8TMO - chains A and B of the 7 polymer chains in the assembly; structure by electron microscopy, 3.10 A resolution.

[Chain A (and B)]
Name: Cobalt/magnesium transport protein CorA
From: Thermotoga maritima
Notes: chain B of this document is another copy of the same molecule, construct and numbering; everything in this record applies to it too
UniProt: Q9WZ31 (CORA_THEMA); numbering as in UniProt (aligned over 1-351)
Amino-acid sequence (373 residues; row label = number of the first residue in the row; numbers below 1 keep their minus sign (Met-21 is residue -21)):
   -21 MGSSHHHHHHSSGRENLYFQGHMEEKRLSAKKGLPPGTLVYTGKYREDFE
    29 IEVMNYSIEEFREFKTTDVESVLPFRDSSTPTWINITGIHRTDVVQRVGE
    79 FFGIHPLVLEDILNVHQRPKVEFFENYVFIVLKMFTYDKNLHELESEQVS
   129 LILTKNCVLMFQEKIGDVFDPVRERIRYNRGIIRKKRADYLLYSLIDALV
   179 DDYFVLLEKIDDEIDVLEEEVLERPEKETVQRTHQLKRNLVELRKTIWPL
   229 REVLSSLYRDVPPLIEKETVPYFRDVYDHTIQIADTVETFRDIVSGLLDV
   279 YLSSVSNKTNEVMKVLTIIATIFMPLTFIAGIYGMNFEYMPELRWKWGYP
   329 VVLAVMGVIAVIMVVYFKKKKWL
Not modelled in the structure: -21 to 16 (chain B: -21 to 0, 351)
Differences from the reference sequence: initiating methionine (-21); expression tag (-20 to 0)

[How chain A and chain B interact]
Pairs across the interface (62; chain A residue first):
  Asp179(A) - Lys10(B)  salt bridge
  Phe182(A) - Lys10(B)
  Arg237(A) - Glu2(B)  salt bridge
  Arg252(A) - Glu3(B)  salt bridge
  Arg252(A) - Arg5(B)
  Asp253(A) - Arg5(B)  salt bridge
  Asp253(A) - Ala8(B)
  Asp256(A) - Arg5(B)  salt bridge
  Asp256(A) - Ser7(B)
  Asp256(A) - Ala8(B)
  His257(A) - Ala8(B)
  His257(A) - Lys9(B)
  His257(A) - Lys10(B)
  Gln260(A) - Lys9(B)
  Gln260(A) - Lys10(B)  hydrogen bond (side chain-backbone)
  Asp277(A) - His212(B)  salt bridge
  Val278(A) - Gln209(B)  hydrogen bond (backbone-side chain)
  Ser281(A) - Val208(B)
  Ser281(A) - Gln209(B)  hydrogen bond
  Ser282(A) - Lys205(B)
  Ser284(A) - Leu280(B)
  Ser284(A) - Val283(B)
  Asn285(A) - Lys205(B)
  Asn285(A) - Tyr279(B)  hydrogen bond
  Asn288(A) - Lys286(B)
  Asn288(A) - Thr287(B)  hydrogen bond (side chain-backbone)
  Met291(A) - Val290(B)  hydrophobic
  Met291(A) - Met291(B)  hydrophobic
  Leu294(A) - Leu294(B)  hydrophobic
  Thr295(A) - Val290(B)
  Thr295(A) - Val293(B)
  Thr295(A) - Leu294(B)
  Ala298(A) - Leu294(B)  hydrophobic
  Thr299(A) - Ile297(B)
  Met302(A) - Ala298(B)  hydrophobic
  Met302(A) - Met302(B)  hydrophobic
  Pro303(A) - Phe301(B)  hydrophobic
  Phe306(A) - Leu304(B)  hydrophobic
  Phe306(A) - Thr305(B)
  Phe306(A) - Met334(B)  hydrophobic
  Gly309(A) - Ala308(B)
  Ile310(A) - Tyr327(B)  hydrophobic
  Ile310(A) - Met334(B)  hydrophobic
  Tyr311(A) - Tyr327(B)
  Met313(A) - Tyr311(B)  hydrophobic
  Met313(A) - Val330(B)  hydrophobic
  Asn314(A) - Tyr311(B)
  Asn314(A) - Met313(B)  hydrogen bond (side chain-backbone)
  Asn314(A) - Glu320(B)
  Phe315(A) - Tyr311(B)  hydrophobic
  Phe315(A) - Glu320(B)
  Phe315(A) - Gly326(B)
  Phe315(A) - Val330(B)  hydrophobic
  Glu316(A) - Glu320(B)  hydrogen bond (backbone-side chain)
  Glu316(A) - Arg322(B)  hydrogen bond (backbone-side chain)
  Tyr317(A) - Arg322(B)
  Tyr317(A) - Trp325(B)  hydrogen bond (backbone-side chain)
  Pro319(A) - Trp325(B)  hydrophobic
  Pro319(A) - Tyr327(B)
  Pro319(A) - Pro328(B)
  Trp350(A) - Val290(B)  hydrophobic
  Trp350(A) - Val293(B)  hydrophobic
Interface residues without a listed pair, chain A (36 interface residues in all): Thr287, Lys292, Met318
Interface residues without a listed pair, chain B (42 interface residues in all): Leu6, Pro203, Gly312, Asn314, Leu331

[Overview]
The interface between chain A and chain B involves 36 residues on one side and 42 on the other; the contacts
include 9 hydrogen bonds and 6 salt bridges. Polar pairs include Asp179(A)-Lys10(B), Arg237(A)-Glu2(B) and
Arg252(A)-Glu3(B).
Chain A and chain B are both Cobalt/magnesium transport protein CorA (Thermotoga maritima); the structure,
Cryo-EM structure of magnesium depleted CorA in complex with conformation-specific synthetic antibody C18,
State MGD-1C, was determined by electron microscopy.
